PDB entry 5KFU | X-ray diffraction, 1.55 A resolution | chains A and P of the 3 polymer chains in the assembly

[Chain A]
Molecule: DNA polymerase eta
Organism: Homo sapiens
Notes: EC 2.7.7.7
UniProt: Q9Y253 (POLH_HUMAN); residue numbers follow UniProt; this construct covers 1-432
Amino-acid sequence (435 residues; row label = number of the first residue in the row; numbers below 1 keep their minus sign (Gly-2 is residue -2)):
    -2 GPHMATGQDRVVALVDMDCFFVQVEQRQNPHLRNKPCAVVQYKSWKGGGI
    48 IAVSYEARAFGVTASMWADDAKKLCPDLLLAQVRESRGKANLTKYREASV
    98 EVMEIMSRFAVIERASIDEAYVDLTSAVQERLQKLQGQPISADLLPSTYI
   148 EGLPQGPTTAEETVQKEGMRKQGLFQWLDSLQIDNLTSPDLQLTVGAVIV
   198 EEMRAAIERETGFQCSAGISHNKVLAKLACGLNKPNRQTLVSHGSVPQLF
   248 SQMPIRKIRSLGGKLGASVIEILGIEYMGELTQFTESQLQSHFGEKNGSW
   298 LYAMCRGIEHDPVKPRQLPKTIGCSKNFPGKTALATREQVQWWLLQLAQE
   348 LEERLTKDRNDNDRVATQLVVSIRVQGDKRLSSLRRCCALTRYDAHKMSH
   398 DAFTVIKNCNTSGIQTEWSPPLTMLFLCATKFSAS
Not modelled in the structure: 155-159
Sequence notes: expression tag (-2 to 0); engineered mutation Ala61 (Arg in Q9Y253)
UniProt features mapped onto this chain:
  - binding site (Mg(2+)): Asp13, Met14, Asp115, Glu116
  - binding site (Mn(2+)): Asp13, Met14, Asp115, Glu116
  - natural variant: Val37 (deletion: In XPV), Leu75 (deletion: In XPV), Arg93 (R93P: In XPV), Arg111 (R111H: In XPV), Thr122 (T122P: In XPV), Gly153 (G153D: In a breast cancer sample), Thr191 (T191P: In XPV), Gly263 (G263V: In XPV), Val266 (V266D: In XPV), Gly295 (G295R: In XPV), Arg361 (R361S: In XPV)
  - mutagenesis: Tyr52 (Y52A/F: Reduces DNA polymerase activity; Y52E: Reduces DNA polymerase activity. Increases fidelity of replication and reduces translesion bypass), Ser62 (S62G: Increased DNA polymerase activity and translesion bypass compared to wild-type), Ala68 (A68S/V: Severe reduction in thymine dimer translesion bypass), Asn324 to Pro326 (Reduces binding to chromatin and to monoubiquitinated PCNA. Abolishes binding to monoubiquitinated PCNA; when associated with 705-E--H-713 Del)
Metal / ion sites: Mg2+ site 1: Asp13, Asp115, Glu116 (together with 2'-deoxyadenosine 5'-triphosphate) (shared with DT8(P) of chain P); Ca2+: Asp13, Met14, Asp115 (together with 2'-deoxyadenosine 5'-triphosphate); Mg2+ site 2: Asp13, Met14, Asp115 (together with 2'-deoxyadenosine 5'-triphosphate); K+: Asp13, Asp115, Glu116 (together with 2'-deoxyadenosine 5'-triphosphate) (shared with DT8(P) of chain P)
Ligand contacts:
  - : Asp13, Met14, Asp15, Asp115, Lys231
  - 2'-deoxyadenosine 5'-triphosphate (DTP): Asp13, Met14, Asp15, Cys16, Phe17, Phe18, Ile48, Ala49, Tyr52, Arg55, Ile114, Asp115, Lys231
Reported in the primary citation:
  - mutagenesis - R61A: decreased catalytic activity on Mg2+

[Chain P]
Molecule: 8-nt DNA strand
Sequence (8 nucleotides; numbered 1 to 8; the number before each row is that of its first residue):
     1 AGCGTCAT
Metal / ion sites: Mg2+: DT8 (together with 2'-deoxyadenosine 5'-triphosphate) (shared with Asp13(A), Asp115(A), Glu116(A) of chain A); K+: DT8 (together with 2'-deoxyadenosine 5'-triphosphate) (shared with Asp13(A), Asp115(A), Glu116(A) of chain A)

[How chain A and chain P interact]
Residue-residue contacts (22; chain A residue first):
  Ser113(A) - DT8(P)  hydrogen bond to the phosphate
  Asp115(A) - DT8(P)  phosphate contact
  Glu116(A) - DT8(P)  phosphate contact
  Lys224(A) - DT8(P)  salt bridge to the phosphate
  Ile255(A) - DA7(P)  phosphate contact
  Arg256(A) - DA7(P)  phosphate contact
  Ser257(A) - DC6(P)  phosphate contact
  Ser257(A) - DA7(P)  hydrogen bond to the phosphate
  Leu258(A) - DA7(P)  hydrogen bond to the phosphate
  Gly259(A) - DA7(P)  hydrogen bond to the phosphate
  Gly260(A) - DC6(P)  phosphate contact
  Gly260(A) - DA7(P)  phosphate contact
  Lys261(A) - DT5(P)  salt bridge to the phosphate
  Lys261(A) - DC6(P)  hydrogen bond to the phosphate
  Leu262(A) - DC6(P)  hydrogen bond to the phosphate
  Arg377(A) - DC3(P)  phosphate contact
  Arg377(A) - DG4(P)  salt bridge to the phosphate
  Leu381(A) - DC3(P)  phosphate contact
  Arg382(A) - DG2(P)  sugar contact
  Arg382(A) - DC3(P)  hydrogen bond to the phosphate
  Arg383(A) - DG2(P)  phosphate contact
  Cys384(A) - DG2(P)  hydrogen bond to the phosphate
Also at the interface, not in a pair above, chain A (19 interface residues in all): Ser379, Ser380
Also at the interface, not in a pair above, chain P (8 interface residues in all): DA1

[In short]
19 residues of chain A and 8 residues of chain P are in contact, with 8 hydrogen bonds and 3 salt bridges.
Polar pairs include Ser113(A)-DT8(P), Ser257(A)-DA7(P) and Leu258(A)-DA7(P). Ligands of chain A: compounds
CA/MG and 2'-deoxyadenosine 5'-triphosphate. The paper reports that R61A of chain A reduces catalytic activity
on Mg2+.
Here chain A is DNA polymerase eta (Homo sapiens) and chain P is an 8-nt DNA strand. Entry 5KFU (Human DNA
polymerase eta R61A-DNA ternary complex: reaction with 1 mM Mg2+ for 80s) was determined by X-ray diffraction
together with 5KFA, 5KFB, 5KFC, 5KFD, 5KFE, 5KFF and 28 further entries from the same study.
